6R0Z - chains B and E of the 26 polymer chains in the assembly; structure by electron microscopy, 3.80 A resolution.

== Chain B ==
Name: V-type ATP synthase alpha chain
From: Thermus thermophilus (strain HB8 / ATCC 27634 / DSM 579)
Notes: EC 7.1.2.2
Reference sequence: Q56403 (VATA_THET8); residues 1-578 here = UniProt positions 1-578
Amino-acid sequence (578 residues; each row starts with the number of its first residue):
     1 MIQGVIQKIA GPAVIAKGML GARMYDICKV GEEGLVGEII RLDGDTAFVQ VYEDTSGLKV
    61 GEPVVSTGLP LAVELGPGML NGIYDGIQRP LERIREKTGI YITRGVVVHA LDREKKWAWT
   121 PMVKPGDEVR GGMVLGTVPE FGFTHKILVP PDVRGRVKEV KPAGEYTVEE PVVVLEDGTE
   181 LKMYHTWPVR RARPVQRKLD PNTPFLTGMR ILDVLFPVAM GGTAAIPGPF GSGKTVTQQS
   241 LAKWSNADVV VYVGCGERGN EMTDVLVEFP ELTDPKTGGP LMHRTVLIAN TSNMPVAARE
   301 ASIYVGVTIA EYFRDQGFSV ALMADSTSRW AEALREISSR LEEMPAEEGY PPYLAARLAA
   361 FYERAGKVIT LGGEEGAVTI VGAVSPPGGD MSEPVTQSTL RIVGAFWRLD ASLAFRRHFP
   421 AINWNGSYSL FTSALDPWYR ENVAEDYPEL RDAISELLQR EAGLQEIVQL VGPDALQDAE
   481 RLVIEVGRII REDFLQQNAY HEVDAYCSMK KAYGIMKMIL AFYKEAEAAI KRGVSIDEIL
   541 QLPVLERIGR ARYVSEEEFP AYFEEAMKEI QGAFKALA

== Chain E ==
Name: V-type ATP synthase beta chain
From: Thermus thermophilus (strain HB8 / ATCC 27634 / DSM 579)
Reference sequence: Q56404 (VATB_THET8); residue numbers follow UniProt; this construct covers 1-478
Amino-acid sequence (478 residues; numbered 1 to 478; the number before each row is that of its first residue):
     1 MDLLKKEYTG ITYISGPLLF VENAKDLAYG AIVDIKDGTG RVRGGQVIEV SEEYAVIQVF
    61 EETTGLDLAT TSVSLVEDVA RLGVSKEMLG RRFNGIGKPI DGLPPITPEK RLPITGLPLN
   121 PVARRKPEQF IQTGISTIDV MNTLVRGQKL PIFSGSGLPA NEIAAQIARQ ATVRPDLSGE
   181 GEKEEPFAVV FAAMGITQRE LSYFIQEFER TGALSRSVLF LNKADDPTIE RILTPRMALT
   241 VAEYLAFEHD YHVLVILTDM TNYCEALREI GAAREEIPGR RGYPGYMYTD LATIYERAGV
   301 VEGKKGSVTQ IPILSMPDDD RTHPIPDLTG YITEGQIQLS RELHRKGIYP PIDPLPSLSR
   361 LMNNGVGKGK TREDHKQVSD QLYSAYANGV DIRKLVAIIG EDALTENDRR YLQFADAFER
   421 FFINQGQQNR SIEESLQIAW ALLSMLPQGE LKRISKDHIG KYYGQKLEEI WGAPQALD
Unresolved in the structure: 1-2, 465-478

== Chain B / chain E interface ==
Residue-residue contacts - 46 pairs, chain B then chain E:
  L20(B) with A69(E), hydrophobic
  A22(B) with L66(E); D67(E)
  R23(B) with G65(E); L66(E)
  M24(B) with I14(E); T63(E); T64(E); G65(E), hydrogen bond (backbone-backbone); L66(E), hydrogen bond (backbone-backbone)
  Y25(B) with T64(E)
  I40(B) with S15(E)
  R41(B) with Y13(E); I14(E); S15(E), hydrogen bond
  L42(B) with T12(E); Y13(E); I14(E), hydrogen bond (backbone-backbone); L68(E)
  D43(B) with T12(E); Y13(E)
  G44(B) with T12(E), hydrogen bond (backbone-backbone); L68(E)
  R190(B) with E62(E)
  K198(B) with Q198(E)
  L199(B) with Q198(E)
  D200(B) with S202(E)
  M344(B) with P278(E)
  E347(B) with R268(E), salt bridge; R281(E), salt bridge
  P352(B) with E265(E); R268(E)
  Y353(B) with E269(E)
  A355(B) with E265(E)
  A356(B) with E269(E)
  A359(B) with A224(E)
  A360(B) with D225(E)
  E363(B) with T197(E); Q198(E); K223(E), salt bridge; D225(E)
  Q397(B) with P317(E), hydrogen bond (side chain-backbone)
  I402(B) with T197(E)
  L430(B) with R199(E)
  F431(B) with R199(E)
  Q459(B) with R345(E)
Interface residues without a listed pair, chain B (32 interface residues in all): G21, P70, A346, R401
Interface residues without a listed pair, chain E (30 interface residues in all): T261, N262, D318, H323

== Overview ==
The interface between chain B and chain E involves 32 residues on one side and 30 on the other; the contacts
include 6 hydrogen bonds and 3 salt bridges. Polar pairs include E347(B)-R268(E), E347(B)-R281(E) and
E363(B)-K223(E).
Chain B is V-type ATP synthase alpha chain and chain E is V-type ATP synthase beta chain, both from Thermus
thermophilus (strain HB8 / ATCC 27634 / DSM 579); the structure, Thermus thermophilus V/A-type
ATPase/synthase, rotational state 1L, was determined by electron microscopy together with 6QUM, 6R0W, 6R0Y and
6R10 from the same study.
